7KZB - chains H and C of the 5 polymer chains in the assembly; structure by X-ray diffraction, 2.83 A resolution.

[Chain H]
Protein: Fab heavy chain of CR3014-C8 antibody
From: Homo sapiens
Notes: antibody fragment or engineered binder
Sequence (231 residues; numbered 1 to 231; the number before each row is that of its first residue):
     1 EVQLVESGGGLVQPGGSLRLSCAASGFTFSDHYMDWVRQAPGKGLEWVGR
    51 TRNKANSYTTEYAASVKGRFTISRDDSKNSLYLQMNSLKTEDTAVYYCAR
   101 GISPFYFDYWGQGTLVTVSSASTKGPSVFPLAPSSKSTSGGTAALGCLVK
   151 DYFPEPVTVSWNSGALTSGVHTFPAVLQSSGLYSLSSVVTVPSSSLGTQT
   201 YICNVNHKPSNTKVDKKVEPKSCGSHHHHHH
Disordered / not traced: 135-141, 222-231
Cystine bridges: Cys-22/Cys-98, Cys-147/Cys-203

[Chain C]
Protein: Spike glycoprotein
From: Severe acute respiratory syndrome coronavirus 2
UniProt: P0DTC2 (SPIKE_SARS2); residues 333-528 here = UniProt positions 333-528
Sequence (204 residues; numbered 333 to 536; the number before each row is that of its first residue):
   333 TNLCPFGEVFNATRFASVYAWNRKRISNCVADYSVLYNSASFSTFKCYGV
   383 SPTKLNDLCFTNVYADSFVIRGDEVRQIAPGQTGKIADYNYKLPDDFTGC
   433 VIAWNSNNLDSKVGGNYNYLYRLFRKSNLKPFERDISTEIYQAGSTPCNG
   483 VEGFNCYFPLQSYGFQPTNGVGYQPYRVVVLSFELLHAPATVCGPKGSHH
   533 HHHH
Disordered / not traced: 333, 526-536
Cystine bridges: Cys-336/Cys-361, Cys-379/Cys-432, Cys-391/Cys-525, Cys-480/Cys-488
Covalently attached groups: N-acetylglucosamine (NAG) linked to Asn-343
Differences from the reference sequence: expression tag (529-536)
Swiss-Prot annotation at these positions:
  - region: Arg-403 to Asp-405 (Integrin-binding motif), Asn-448 to Phe-456 (Immunodominant HLA epitope recognized by the CD8+)
  - glycosylation: Asn-343 (N-linked (GlcNAc...) (complex) asparagine)
Reported in the primary citation:
  - post-translational modification sites: Asn-343
  - mutagenesis - K378S: abolished binding to Fab heavy chain of CR3014-C8 antibody (chain H)
  - mutagenesis - K378S: unchanged binding to Fab heavy chain of CR3022-B6 antibody
  - mutagenesis - K378S: abolished binding to parental CR3022
  - mutagenesis - L455A/F456A: abolished binding to Fab heavy chain of CR3022-B6 antibody
  - mutagenesis - L455A/F456A: unchanged binding to parental CR3022
  - mutagenesis - L455A/F456A: abolished binding to CR3014-D1
  - mutagenesis - T500A/N501A/Y505A: abolished binding to m396-B10
  - mutagenesis - T500A/N501A/Y505A: abolished binding to m396-C4
  - mutagenesis - T500A/N501A/Y505A: abolished binding to 80 R-A2

[Interface between chain H and chain C]
Contacting residue pairs (10; chain H residue first):
  Arg-52(H) with Gly-381(C)
  Ala-55(H) with Asp-427(C); Asp-428(C)
  Asn-56(H) with Asp-427(C); Asp-428(C); Phe-429(C)
  Pro-104(H) with Tyr-380(C), hydrophobic
  Phe-105(H) with Lys-378(C); Cys-379(C); Tyr-380(C), hydrophobic

[Summary]
Chain H and chain C form an interface of 5 and 7 residues respectively. N-acetylglucosamine is covalently
linked to Asn-343(C). From the paper: K378S of chain C abolishes binding to Fab heavy chain of CR3014-C8
antibody (chain H); a modification site at Asn-343(C); 3 substitutions were tested in all.
Here chain H is Fab heavy chain of CR3014-C8 antibody (Homo sapiens) and chain C is Spike glycoprotein (Severe
acute respiratory syndrome coronavirus 2). Entry 7KZB (Potent SARS-CoV-2 binding and neutralization through
maturation of iconic SARS-CoV-1antibodies) was determined by X-ray diffraction together with 7KZA from the
same study.
